Entry 8I7O (electron microscopy, 4.50 A resolution (low resolution: residue-level contacts below are approximate; hydrogen-bond / salt-bridge calls are withheld)); this record covers chains F2 and F3 of the 189 polymer chains in the assembly.

Chain F2 (and F3):
Protein: Tektin-5
Organism: Mus musculus
Notes: chain F3 of this document is another copy of the same molecule, construct and numbering; everything in this record applies to it too
UniProt: G5E8A8 (TEKT5_MOUSE); numbering as in UniProt (aligned over 1-557)
Sequence (557 residues; each row starts with the number of its first residue):
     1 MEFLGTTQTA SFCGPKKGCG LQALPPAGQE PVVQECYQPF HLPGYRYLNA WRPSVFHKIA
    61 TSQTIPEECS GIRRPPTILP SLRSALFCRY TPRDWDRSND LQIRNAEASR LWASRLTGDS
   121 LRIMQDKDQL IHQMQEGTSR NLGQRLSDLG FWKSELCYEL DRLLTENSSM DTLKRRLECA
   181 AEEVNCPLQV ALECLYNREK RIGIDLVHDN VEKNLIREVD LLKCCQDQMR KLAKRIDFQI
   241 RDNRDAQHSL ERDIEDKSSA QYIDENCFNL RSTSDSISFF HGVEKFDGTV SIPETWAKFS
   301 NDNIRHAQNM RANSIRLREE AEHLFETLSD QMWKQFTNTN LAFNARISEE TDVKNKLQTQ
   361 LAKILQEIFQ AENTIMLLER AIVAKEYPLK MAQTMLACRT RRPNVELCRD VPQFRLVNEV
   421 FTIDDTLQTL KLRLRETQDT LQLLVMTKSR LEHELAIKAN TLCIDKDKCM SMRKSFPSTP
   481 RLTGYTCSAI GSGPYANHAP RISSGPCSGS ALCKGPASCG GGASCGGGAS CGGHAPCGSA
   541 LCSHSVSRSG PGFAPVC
Not modelled in the structure: 1-140, 271-285, 478-557 (chain F3: 1-84, 193-213, 340-557)
Curated features (UniProtKB/Swiss-Prot):
  - region: C507 to L541 (6 X 6 AA approximate tandem repeats of C-[GSK]-G-[GSPH]-A-[SLP])

Interface between chain F2 and chain F3:
Disulfides between the chains: C398(F2)-C267(F3)
Residue-residue contacts (76):
  I204(F2) with Y90(F3)
  L206(F2) with R89(F3)
  V207(F2) with R89(F3)
  H208(F2) with F87(F3); R89(F3); Y90(F3)
  E212(F2) with R89(F3)
  E349(F2) with W95(F3)
  V353(F2) with N99(F3)
  K356(F2) with I103(F3)
  K363(F2) with R110(F3)
  I364(F2) with R110(F3)
  E367(F2) with R110(F3)
  T374(F2) with T117(F3)
  K385(F2) with I131(F3)
  E386(F2) with F279(F3)
  Y387(F2) with S272(F3); T273(F3); I277(F3)
  K390(F2) with S276(F3); I277(F3); S278(F3); F279(F3)
  M391(F2) with S272(F3)
  Q393(F2) with S278(F3); F279(F3); F280(F3)
  T394(F2) with S276(F3); S278(F3); F280(F3)
  M395(F2) with C267(F3)
  L396(F2) with V283(F3)
  C398(F2) with C267(F3), disulfide
  R399(F2) with T289(F3)
  T400(F2) with F286(F3)
  R401(F2) with I263(F3)
  R402(F2) with I263(F3)
  P403(F2) with D256(F3); S259(F3); I263(F3)
  N404(F2) with R252(F3); D256(F3)
  V405(F2) with W296(F3)
  E406(F2) with D256(F3); A260(F3)
  L407(F2) with F286(F3); G288(F3); T289(F3); V290(F3); W296(F3)
  C408(F2) with T289(F3); W296(F3)
  R409(F2) with T289(F3); V290(F3); S291(F3); I292(F3); P293(F3)
  D410(F2) with R145(F3); P293(F3)
  V411(F2) with N141(F3)
  R415(F2) with T138(F3); N141(F3)
  N418(F2) with M134(F3)
  E419(F2) with I131(F3); M134(F3); Q135(F3)
  I423(F2) with I131(F3)
  D425(F2) with K127(F3)
  T426(F2) with K127(F3)
  T429(F2) with K127(F3)
  R433(F2) with L116(F3); D119(F3); S120(F3)
  D439(F2) with W112(F3)
  T440(F2) with L116(F3)
  L443(F2) with W112(F3)
Other interface residues (no listed pair), chain F2 (53 interface residues in all): D205, Q360, A381, A397, P412, T447, E454
Other interface residues (no listed pair), chain F3 (48 interface residues in all): P92, Q102, S109, M124, G137, L142, S274

Summary:
Chain F2 and chain F3 form an interface of 53 and 48 residues respectively, with 1 disulfide bond.
Chain F2 and chain F3 are both Tektin-5 (Mus musculus); the structure, In situ structure of axonemal doublet
microtubules in mouse sperm with 16-nm repeat, was determined by electron microscopy, deposited together with
8I7R.
